PDB entry 8OMF | X-ray diffraction, 2.14 A resolution | chains A and B

Chain A (and B):
Molecule: Ketohexokinase
Organism: Homo sapiens
Notes: EC 2.7.1.3; chain B of this document is another copy of the same molecule, construct and numbering; everything in this record applies to it too
UniProtKB: P50053 (KHK_HUMAN); residue numbers follow UniProt; this construct covers 5-298
Sequence (313 residues; row label = number of the first residue in the row; numbers below 1 keep their minus sign (Met-14 is residue -14)):
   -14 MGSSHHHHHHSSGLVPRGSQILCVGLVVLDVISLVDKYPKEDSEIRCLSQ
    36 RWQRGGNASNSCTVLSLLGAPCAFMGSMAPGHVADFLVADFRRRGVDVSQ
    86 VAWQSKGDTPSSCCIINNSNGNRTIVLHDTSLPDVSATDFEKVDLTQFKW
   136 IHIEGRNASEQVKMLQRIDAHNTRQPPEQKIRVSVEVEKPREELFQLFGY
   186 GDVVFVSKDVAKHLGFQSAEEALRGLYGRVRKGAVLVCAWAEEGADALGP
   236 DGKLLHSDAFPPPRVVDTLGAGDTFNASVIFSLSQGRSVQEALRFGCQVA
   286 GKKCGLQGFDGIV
Not modelled in the structure: -14 to 2 (chain B: -14 to -4)
Differences from the reference sequence: initiating methionine (-14); expression tag (-13 to 4)
Swiss-Prot annotation at these positions:
  - binding site (beta-D-fructose): Asp15, Gly41, Asn42, Asn45, Asp258
  - binding site (ATP): Arg108, Ala226 to Gly229, Gly255 to Asp258
  - natural variant: Gly40 (G40R: In FRUCT), Ala43 (A43T: In FRUCT)
Ligand contacts: compound (VTJ): Asn105, Asn107, Ala224, Ala226, Glu227, Gly229, Ala244, Pro246, Pro247, Val250, Thr253, Ala256, Gly257, Phe260, Cys282, Ala285, Gly286, Cys289

Interface between chain A and chain B:
Contacting residue pairs - 71 pairs, chain A then chain B:
  Ser18(A) - Val111(B)
  Val20(A) - Val111(B)  hydrophobic
  Tyr23(A) - Tyr23(B)
  Tyr23(A) - Pro24(B)  hydrogen bond (side chain-backbone)
  Tyr23(A) - Glu26(B)
  Pro24(A) - Tyr23(B)  hydrogen bond (backbone-side chain)
  Pro24(A) - Val111(B)  hydrophobic
  Lys25(A) - Tyr23(B)
  Lys25(A) - Thr109(B)
  Glu26(A) - Tyr23(B)
  Glu26(A) - Asn102(B)  hydrogen bond
  Glu26(A) - Asn107(B)
  Glu26(A) - Thr109(B)
  Asp27(A) - Asn107(B)
  Asp27(A) - Arg108(B)
  Asp27(A) - Thr109(B)  hydrogen bond (backbone-side chain)
  Ser28(A) - Thr109(B)
  Ser28(A) - Ile110(B)  hydrogen bond (backbone-backbone)
  Glu29(A) - Ile110(B)
  Ile30(A) - Ile110(B)  hydrogen bond (backbone-backbone)
  Ile30(A) - Val111(B)
  Ile30(A) - Leu112(B)  hydrogen bond (backbone-backbone)
  Arg31(A) - Leu112(B)
  Arg31(A) - His113(B)  hydrogen bond (side chain-backbone)
  Cys32(A) - Val111(B)  hydrophobic
  Cys32(A) - Leu112(B)  hydrogen bond (backbone-backbone)
  Cys32(A) - Asp114(B)
  Leu33(A) - Asp114(B)
  Ser34(A) - Asp114(B)
  Gln35(A) - Asp93(B)
  Gln35(A) - Thr94(B)
  Gln35(A) - Pro95(B)
  Gln35(A) - Ser96(B)
  Gln35(A) - His113(B)
  Gln35(A) - Asp114(B)  hydrogen bond (backbone-side chain)
  Trp37(A) - Trp37(B)  hydrophobic
  Trp37(A) - His67(B)
  Trp37(A) - Val68(B)
  His67(A) - His67(B)
  Phe71(A) - His67(B)
  Ser96(A) - Gln35(B)  hydrogen bond
  Cys98(A) - Val16(B)  hydrophobic
  Ile100(A) - Ile100(B)  hydrophobic
  Asn102(A) - Glu26(B)  hydrogen bond
  Asn105(A) - Glu26(B)
  Asn107(A) - Glu26(B)
  Asn107(A) - Asp27(B)
  Arg108(A) - Asp27(B)  salt bridge
  Arg108(A) - Ser28(B)
  Arg108(A) - Glu29(B)  salt bridge
  Thr109(A) - Pro24(B)
  Thr109(A) - Lys25(B)
  Thr109(A) - Glu26(B)
  Thr109(A) - Asp27(B)  hydrogen bond (side chain-backbone)
  Thr109(A) - Ser28(B)
  Ile110(A) - Ser28(B)  hydrogen bond (backbone-backbone)
  Ile110(A) - Glu29(B)
  Ile110(A) - Ile30(B)  hydrogen bond (backbone-backbone)
  Val111(A) - Ser18(B)
  Val111(A) - Val20(B)  hydrophobic
  Val111(A) - Ile30(B)
  Val111(A) - Cys32(B)  hydrophobic
  Leu112(A) - Ile30(B)  hydrogen bond (backbone-backbone)
  Leu112(A) - Arg31(B)
  Leu112(A) - Cys32(B)  hydrogen bond (backbone-backbone)
  His113(A) - Cys32(B)
  His113(A) - Gln35(B)
  Asp114(A) - Arg31(B)  salt bridge
  Glu173(A) - Glu29(B)
  Lys174(A) - Glu29(B)  salt bridge
  Arg176(A) - Arg31(B)
Interface residues without a listed pair, chain A (38 interface residues in all): Leu14, Val16, Ser97, Thr253
Interface residues without a listed pair, chain B (35 interface residues in all): Ser34, Cys98, Thr115, Arg176

In short:
38 residues of chain A face 35 of chain B across their interface; the contacts include 17 hydrogen bonds and 4
salt bridges. Polar pairs include Arg108(A)-Asp27(B), Arg108(A)-Glu29(B) and Asp114(A)-Arg31(B). Chain A binds
compound.
Both chains are Ketohexokinase (Homo sapiens). Entry 8OMF (Crystal structure of hKHK-C in complex with
compound-4) was determined by X-ray diffraction, deposited together with 8OMD and 8OMG.
